2UV2 - chain A; structure by X-ray diffraction, 2.30 A resolution.

# Chain A
Protein: STE20-like serine-threonine kinase
Organism: Homo sapiens
Notes: EC 2.7.11.1; fragment: kinase domain, residues 19-320
UniProt: Q9H2G2 (SLK_HUMAN); residues 19-320 here = UniProt positions 19-320
Amino-acid sequence (326 residues; each row starts with the number of its first residue; numbers below 1 keep their minus sign (Met-4 is residue -4)):
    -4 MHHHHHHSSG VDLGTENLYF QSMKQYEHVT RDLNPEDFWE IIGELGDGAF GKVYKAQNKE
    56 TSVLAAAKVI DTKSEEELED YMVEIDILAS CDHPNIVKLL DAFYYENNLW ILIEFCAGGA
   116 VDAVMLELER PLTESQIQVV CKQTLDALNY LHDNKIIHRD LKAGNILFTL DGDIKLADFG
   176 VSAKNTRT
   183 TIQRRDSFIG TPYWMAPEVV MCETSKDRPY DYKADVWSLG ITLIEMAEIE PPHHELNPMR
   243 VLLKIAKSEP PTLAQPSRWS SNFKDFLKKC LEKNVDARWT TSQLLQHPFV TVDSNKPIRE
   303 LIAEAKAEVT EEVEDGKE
Unresolved in the structure: -4 to 20, 43-44, 309-320
Sequence notes: engineered mutation Thr25 (Lys in Q9H2G2); microheterogeneity Thr183 (Thr in Q9H2G2)
Modified residues: Thr183 (phosphothreonine; TPO)
Swiss-Prot annotation at these positions:
  - active site: Asp155 (Proton acceptor)
  - binding site (ATP): Leu40 to Val48, Lys63
  - modified residue: Thr183 (Phosphothreonine), Ser189 (Phosphoserine)
  - mutagenesis: Lys63 (K63R: Loss of activity)
Ligand contacts: GVD ([4-({4-[(5-cyclopropyl-1H-pyrazol-3-yl)amino]quinazolin-2-yl}imino)cyclohexa-2,5-dien-1-yl]acetonitrile): Leu40, Gly41, Val48, Ala61, Lys63, Ile108, Glu109, Phe110, Cys111, Ala112, Gly114, Ala115, Gly159, Asn160, Leu162, Ala172, Asp173
Reported in the primary citation:
  - post-translational modification sites: Thr183
  - mutagenesis - W196A, W196R: decreased stability
  - mutagenesis - Y195A: unchanged binding to dimerized
  - mutagenesis - Q185P: unchanged stability
  - mutagenesis - Q185P: abolished catalytic activity on autophosphorylation
  - mutagenesis - T183A: decreased catalytic activity on autophosphorylation
  - mutagenesis - S189A: unchanged catalytic activity on autophosphorylated
  - catalytic residues: Asp155 (proposed by the authors, not directly observed)

# Overview
Bound to chain A: compound GVD. Curated annotation (UniProt) lists active-site residue Asp155, 10 ATP-binding
residues and one mutagenesis site. From the paper: the catalytic residue Asp155; W196A and W196R reduce
stability; 6 substitutions were tested in all.
Chain A is STE20-like serine-threonine kinase (Homo sapiens); the structure, Crystal Structure Of Human
Ste20-Like Kinase Bound To 4-(4-(5- Cyclopropyl-1H-pyrazol-3-ylamino)-quinazolin-2-ylamino)-phenyl)-
acetonitrile, was determined by X-ray diffraction, deposited together with 2JFL, 2JFM, 2J7T, 2J90 and 2J51.
